Entry 1P3G (X-ray diffraction, 2.70 A resolution); this record covers chains I and F of the 10 polymer chains in the assembly.

# Chain I
Molecule: Palindromic 146bp Human Alpha-Satellite DNA fragment
From: Homo sapiens
Sequence (146 nucleotides; numbered 1 to 146; the number before each row is that of its first residue):
     1 ATCAATATCC ACCTGCAGAT TCTACCAAAA GTGTATTTGG AAACTGCTCC ATCAAAAGGC
    61 ATGTTCAGCG GAATTCCGCT GAACATGCCT TTTGATGGAG CAGTTTCCAA ATACACTTTT
   121 GGTAGAATCT GCAGGTGGAT ATTGAT

# Chain F
Protein: Histone H4
From: Xenopus laevis
Reference sequence: P62799 (H4_XENLA); residues 201-302 here correspond to UniProt positions 1-102 (UniProt number = residue number - 200)
Amino-acid sequence (102 residues; numbered 201 to 302; the number before each row is that of its first residue):
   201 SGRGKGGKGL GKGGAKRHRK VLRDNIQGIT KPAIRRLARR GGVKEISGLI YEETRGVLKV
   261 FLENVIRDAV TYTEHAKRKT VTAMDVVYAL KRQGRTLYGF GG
Disordered / not traced: 201-215
Differences from the reference sequence: conflict Glu245 (Arg46 in P62799)

# How chain I and chain F interact
Residue-residue contacts (12; chain I residue first):
  DT80(I) - Glu245(F)  sugar contact
  DT80(I) - Ile246(F)  sugar contact
  DT80(I) - Ser247(F)  phosphate contact
  DT80(I) - Gly248(F)  hydrogen bond to the phosphate
  DG81(I) - Arg235(F)  salt bridge to the phosphate
  DG81(I) - Glu245(F)  phosphate contact
  DG81(I) - Ile246(F)  hydrogen bond to the phosphate
  DG100(I) - Lys279(F)  salt bridge to the phosphate
  DG100(I) - Thr280(F)  phosphate contact
  DC101(I) - Arg278(F)  phosphate contact
  DC101(I) - Lys279(F)  hydrogen bond to the phosphate
  DC101(I) - Thr280(F)  hydrogen bond to the phosphate
Also at the interface, not in a pair above, chain I (5 interface residues in all): DA102
Also at the interface, not in a pair above, chain F (11 interface residues in all): Lys244, Tyr251, Lys277

# Overview
5 residues of chain I and 11 residues of chain F are in contact, with 4 hydrogen bonds and 2 salt bridges.
Among the polar pairs are DT80(I)-Gly248(F), DG81(I)-Ile246(F) and DC101(I)-Lys279(F).
Here chain I is Palindromic 146bp Human Alpha-Satellite DNA fragment (Homo sapiens) and chain F is Histone H4
(Xenopus laevis). Entry 1P3G (Crystallographic Studies of Nucleosome Core Particles containing Histone 'Sin'
Mutants) was determined by X-ray diffraction (same publication as 1P34, 1P3A, 1P3B, 1P3F, 1P3I, 1P3K and 4
further entries).
